PDB entry 7L8U | electron microscopy, 4.50 A resolution (low resolution: residue-level contacts below are approximate; hydrogen-bond / salt-bridge calls are withheld) | chains A and B of the 8 polymer chains in the assembly

Chain A:
Molecule: BG505 SOSIP.v5.2 N241/N289 - gp120
Source organism: Human immunodeficiency virus 1
Amino-acid sequence (503 residues; each row starts with the number of its first residue; note: 13 numbers in that range are skipped by the numbering (no residue carries them; nothing is unmodelled there); a row labelled like 185A-185J holds insertion residues (185A, then the next letters in order); numbers below 1 keep their minus sign (Met-1 is residue -1)):
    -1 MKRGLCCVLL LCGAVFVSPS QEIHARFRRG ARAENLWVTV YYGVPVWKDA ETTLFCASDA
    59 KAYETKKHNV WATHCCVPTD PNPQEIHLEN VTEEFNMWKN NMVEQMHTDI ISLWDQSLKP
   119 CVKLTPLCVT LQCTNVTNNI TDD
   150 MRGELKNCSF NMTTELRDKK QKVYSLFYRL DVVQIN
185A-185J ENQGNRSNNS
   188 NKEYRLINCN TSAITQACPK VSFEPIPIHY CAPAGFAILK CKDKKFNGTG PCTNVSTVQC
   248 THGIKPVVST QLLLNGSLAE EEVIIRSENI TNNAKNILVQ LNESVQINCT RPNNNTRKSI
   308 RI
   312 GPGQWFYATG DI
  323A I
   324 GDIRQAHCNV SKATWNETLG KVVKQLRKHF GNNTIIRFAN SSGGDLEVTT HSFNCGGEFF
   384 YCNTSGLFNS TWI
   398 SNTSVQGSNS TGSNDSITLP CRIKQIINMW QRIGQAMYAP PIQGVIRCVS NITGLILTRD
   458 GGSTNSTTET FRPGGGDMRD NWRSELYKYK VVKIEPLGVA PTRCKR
Not modelled in the structure: -1 to 29, 57-65, 185A-185J, 398-412
Disulfides: Cys54-Cys73, Cys119-Cys205, Cys126-Cys196, Cys131-Cys157, Cys218-Cys247, Cys228-Cys239, Cys296-Cys331, Cys378-Cys445, Cys385-Cys418
Covalently attached groups: N-acetylglucosamine (NAG) linked to Asn88, Asn133, Asn156, Asn160, Asn197, Asn234, Asn241, Asn262, Asn276, Asn289, Asn295, Asn301, Asn332, Asn339, Asn355, Asn386, Asn392, Asn448

Chain B:
Molecule: BG505 SOSIP.v5.2 N241/N289 - gp41
Source organism: Human immunodeficiency virus 1
Amino-acid sequence (145 residues; each row starts with the number of its first residue):
   520 LGFLGAAGST MGAASMTLTV QARNLLSGIV QQQSNLLRAP ECQQHLLKLT VWGIKQLQAR
   580 VLAVERYLRD QQLLGIWGCS GKLICCTNVP WNSTWSNRNL SEIWDNMTWL QWDKEISNYT
   640 QIIYGLLEES QNQQEKNEQD LLALD
Not modelled in the structure: 548-560, 659-664
Disulfides: Cys598-Cys604
Covalently attached groups: N-acetylglucosamine (NAG) linked to Asn611, Asn618, Asn625, Asn637
Reported in the primary citation:
  - post-translational modification sites: Asn611

Chain A / chain B interface:
Cross-chain cystine bridges: Cys74(A)-Cys561(B), Cys501(A)-Cys605(B)
Pairs across the interface (79; chain A residue first):
  Leu34(A) - Pro609(B)
  Leu34(A) - Trp610(B)
  Trp35(A) - Asn607(B)
  Trp35(A) - Val608(B)
  Trp35(A) - Pro609(B)
  Val36(A) - Thr606(B)
  Val36(A) - Val608(B)
  Val36(A) - Pro609(B)
  Val36(A) - Trp610(B)
  Val36(A) - Trp614(B)
  Val36(A) - Ile642(B)
  Thr37(A) - Cys604(B)
  Val38(A) - Cys604(B)
  Val38(A) - Leu646(B)
  Tyr39(A) - Ser534(B)
  Tyr39(A) - Leu537(B)
  Tyr39(A) - Leu602(B)
  Tyr39(A) - Ile603(B)
  Tyr39(A) - Trp623(B)
  Tyr39(A) - Trp628(B)
  Tyr40(A) - Leu537(B)
  Tyr40(A) - Ala541(B)
  Tyr40(A) - Leu544(B)
  Tyr40(A) - Leu602(B)
  Gly41(A) - Leu537(B)
  Gly41(A) - Gln540(B)
  Val42(A) - Trp628(B)
  Pro43(A) - Ala526(B)
  Pro43(A) - Trp628(B)
  Val44(A) - Trp628(B)
  Val44(A) - Asp632(B)
  Trp45(A) - Leu523(B)
  Trp45(A) - Ala526(B)
  Trp45(A) - Leu629(B)
  Lys46(A) - Asp632(B)
  Thr51(A) - Lys574(B)
  Thr51(A) - Gln575(B)
  Thr71(A) - His564(B)
  His72(A) - His564(B)
  His72(A) - Leu565(B)
  Cys74(A) - Cys561(B)  disulfide
  Cys74(A) - Gln562(B)
  Cys74(A) - His564(B)
  Val75(A) - Gln562(B)
  Ile84(A) - Phe522(B)
  Leu86(A) - Leu523(B)
  Leu86(A) - Gly524(B)
  Glu87(A) - Gly527(B)
  Asn88(A) - Gly527(B)
  Val89(A) - Ala526(B)
  Val89(A) - Gly527(B)
  Gln114(A) - Leu568(B)
  Ala221(A) - Asn543(B)
  Ala221(A) - Leu544(B)
  Gly222(A) - Leu544(B)
  Phe223(A) - Arg585(B)
  Ile491(A) - Leu523(B)
  Leu494(A) - Asp589(B)
  Leu494(A) - Leu593(B)
  Val496(A) - Trp631(B)
  Val496(A) - Ile635(B)
  Ala497(A) - Trp610(B)
  Ala497(A) - Trp623(B)
  Ala497(A) - Trp631(B)
  Pro498(A) - Trp610(B)
  Pro498(A) - Ile622(B)
  Pro498(A) - Trp623(B)
  Pro498(A) - Trp631(B)
  Arg500(A) - Leu619(B)
  Cys501(A) - Cys605(B)  disulfide
  Lys502(A) - Cys605(B)
  Lys502(A) - Thr606(B)
  Lys502(A) - Asn607(B)
  Arg503(A) - Trp596(B)
  Arg503(A) - Cys605(B)
  Arg503(A) - Thr606(B)
  Arg503(A) - Asn607(B)
  Arg503(A) - Gln650(B)
  Arg503(A) - Gln653(B)
Other interface residues (no listed pair), chain A (41 interface residues in all): Phe53, Pro76, His85, Asp107, Pro493
Other interface residues (no listed pair), chain B (54 interface residues in all): Gly521, Ala525, Ala533, Thr536, Lys567, Trp571, Tyr586, Gln590, Gly597, Tyr643

Overview:
41 residues of chain A face 54 of chain B across their interface, with 2 disulfide bonds. N-acetylglucosamine
is covalently linked to Asn88(A), Asn133(A), Asn156(A), Asn160(A), Asn197(A) and Asn234(A) and 12 more.
Covalently linked N-acetylglucosamine: at Asn611(B), Asn618(B), Asn625(B) and Asn637(B). From the paper: a
modification site at Asn611(B).
Here chain A is BG505 SOSIP.v5.2 N241/N289 - gp120 and chain B is BG505 SOSIP.v5.2 N241/N289 - gp41, both from
Human immunodeficiency virus 1. Entry 7L8U (BG505 SOSIP.v5.2 N241/N289 in complex with the polyclonal Fab
pAbC-2 from animal Rh.33311 (Wk26 time point)) was determined by electron microscopy together with 7L7T, 7L7U,
7L85, 7L86, 7L87, 7L88 and 15 further entries from the same study.
